8WPF - chains A and C of the 9 polymer chains in the assembly; structure by electron microscopy, 3.00 A resolution.

== Chain A ==
Molecule: DNA polymerase
Organism: Monkeypox virus
Amino-acid sequence (1006 residues; numbered 1 to 1006; the number before each row is that of its first residue):
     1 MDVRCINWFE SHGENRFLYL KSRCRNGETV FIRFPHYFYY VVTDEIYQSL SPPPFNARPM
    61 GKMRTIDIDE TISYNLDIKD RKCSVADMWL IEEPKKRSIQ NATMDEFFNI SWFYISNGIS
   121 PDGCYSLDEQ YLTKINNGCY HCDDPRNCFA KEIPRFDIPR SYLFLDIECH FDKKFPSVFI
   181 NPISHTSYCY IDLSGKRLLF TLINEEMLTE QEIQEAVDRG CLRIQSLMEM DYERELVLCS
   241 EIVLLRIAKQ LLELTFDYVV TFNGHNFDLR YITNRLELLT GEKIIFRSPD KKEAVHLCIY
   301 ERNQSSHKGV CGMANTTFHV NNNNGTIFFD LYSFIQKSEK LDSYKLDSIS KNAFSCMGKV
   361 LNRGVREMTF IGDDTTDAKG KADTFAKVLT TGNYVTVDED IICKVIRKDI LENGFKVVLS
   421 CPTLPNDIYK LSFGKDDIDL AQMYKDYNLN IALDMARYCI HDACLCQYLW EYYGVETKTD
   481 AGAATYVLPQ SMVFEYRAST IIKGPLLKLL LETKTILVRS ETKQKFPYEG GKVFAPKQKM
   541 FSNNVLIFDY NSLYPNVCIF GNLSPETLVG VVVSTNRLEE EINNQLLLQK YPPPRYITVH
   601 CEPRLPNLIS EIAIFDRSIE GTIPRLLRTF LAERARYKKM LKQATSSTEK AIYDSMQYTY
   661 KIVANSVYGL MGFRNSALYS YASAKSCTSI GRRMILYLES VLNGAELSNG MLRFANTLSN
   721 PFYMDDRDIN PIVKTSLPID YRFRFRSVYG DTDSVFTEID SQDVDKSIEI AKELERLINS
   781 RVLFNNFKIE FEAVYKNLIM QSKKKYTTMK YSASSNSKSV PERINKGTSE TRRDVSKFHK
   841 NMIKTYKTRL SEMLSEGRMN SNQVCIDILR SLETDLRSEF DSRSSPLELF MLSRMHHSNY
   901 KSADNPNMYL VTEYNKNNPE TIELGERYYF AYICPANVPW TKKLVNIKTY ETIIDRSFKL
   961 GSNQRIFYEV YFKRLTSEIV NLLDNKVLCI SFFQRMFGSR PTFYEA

== Chain C ==
Molecule: E4R Uracil-DNA glycosylase, DNA polymerase processivity factor
Organism: Monkeypox virus
Amino-acid sequence (218 residues; numbered 1 to 218; the number before each row is that of its first residue):
     1 MNSVTISHAP YTITYHDDWE PVMSQLVEFY NEVASWLLRD ETSPIPDKFF IQLKQPLRNK
    61 RVCVCGIDPY PKDGTGVPFE SPNFTKKSIK EIASSISRLT GVIDYKGYNL NIIDGVIPWN
   121 YYLSCKLGET KSHAIYWDKI SKLLLQHITK HVSVLYCLGK TDFSNIRAKL ESPVTTIVGY
   181 HPAARDHQFE KDRSFEIINV LLELDNKTPI NWAQGFIY

== Chain A / chain C interface ==
Contacting residue pairs (30):
  Ser177(A) with Glu32(C), hydrogen bond
  Phe179(A) with Glu32(C); Val33(C), hydrophobic; Trp36(C), hydrogen bond (backbone-side chain); Ile135(C); Tyr136(C), hydrophobic
  Ile180(A) with Glu32(C)
  Asn274(A) with Ile135(C)
  Arg275(A) with Trp36(C)
  Glu277(A) with Arg39(C), hydrogen bond (backbone-side chain); Asp40(C); Ile135(C); Tyr136(C), hydrogen bond
  Leu278(A) with Trp36(C); Arg39(C), hydrogen bond (backbone-side chain); Ile135(C), hydrophobic; Tyr136(C)
  Leu279(A) with Trp36(C), hydrophobic
  Glu301(A) with Asn165(C), hydrogen bond; Ala168(C)
  Asn303(A) with Asn165(C), hydrogen bond; Ala168(C)
  Met313(A) with Ser164(C); Arg167(C); Ala168(C), hydrogen bond (side chain-backbone)
  Ala903(A) with Pro173(C), hydrophobic
  Met908(A) with Glu171(C)
  Thr912(A) with Glu171(C)
  Lys916(A) with Gln25(C), hydrogen bond (backbone-side chain)
  Leu924(A) with Ala168(C), hydrophobic
Interface residues without a listed pair, chain A (19 interface residues in all): Lys95, Arg302, Thr921
Interface residues without a listed pair, chain C (16 interface residues in all): Lys139, Asp186

== Overview ==
Chain A and chain C form an interface of 19 and 16 residues respectively; the contacts include 9 hydrogen
bonds. Polar pairs include Ser177(A)-Glu32(C), Phe179(A)-Trp36(C) and Glu277(A)-Arg39(C).
Chain A is DNA polymerase and chain C is E4R Uracil-DNA glycosylase, DNA polymerase processivity factor, both
from Monkeypox virus; the structure, Structure of monkeypox virus polymerase complex F8-A22-E4-H5 with
exogenous DNA bearing one abasic site, was determined by electron microscopy, deposited together with 8WPE,
8WPK and 8WPP.
